PDB entry 6T3X | X-ray diffraction, 1.48 A resolution | chain A

Chain A:
Name: Nuclear egress protein 2, Nuclear egress protein 1
Source organism: Human cytomegalovirus (strain AD169)
Reference sequence: chimeric construct of P16791, P16794: residues 1-1050 from P16791 (NEC2_HCMVA) positions 1-171 (offset varies); residues 1059-1087 from P16794 positions 59-87 (UniProt number = residue number - 1000)
Chain sequence (214 residues; each row starts with the number of its first residue; note: 879 numbers in that range are skipped by the numbering (no residue carries them; nothing is unmodelled there); numbers below 1 keep their minus sign (Gly-5 is residue -5)):
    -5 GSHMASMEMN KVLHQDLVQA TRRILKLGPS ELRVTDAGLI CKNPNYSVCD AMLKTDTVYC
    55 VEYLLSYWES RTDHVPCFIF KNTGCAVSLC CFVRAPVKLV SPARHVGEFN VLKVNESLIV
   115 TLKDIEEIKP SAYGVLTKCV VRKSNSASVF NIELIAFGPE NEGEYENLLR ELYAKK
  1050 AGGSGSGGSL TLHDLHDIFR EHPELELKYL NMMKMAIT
Not modelled in the structure: 1050-1051
Construct notes: expression tag (-5 to 0); linker (1051-1058)
Reported in the primary citation:
  - mutagenesis - L1064A (IC50 > 10 mum), F1068A (IC50 > 10 mum), E1075A (IC50 > 10 mum), Y1078A (IC50 > 10 mum), L1079A (IC50 > 10 mum), M1082A (IC50 > 10 mum): decreased binding to pUL50

In short:
The paper reports that L1064A, F1068A and E1075A, among others, reduce binding to pUL50; 6 substitutions were
tested in all.
Chain A is Nuclear egress protein 2, Nuclear egress protein 1 (Human cytomegalovirus (strain AD169)); the
structure, Crystal structure of the truncated human cytomegalovirus pUL50-pUL53 complex, was determined by
X-ray diffraction, deposited together with 6T3Z.
